Entry 1WB6 (X-ray diffraction, 1.40 A resolution); this record covers chain A.

== Chain A ==
Protein: Endo-1,4-beta-xylanase Y
Source organism: Clostridium thermocellum
Notes: EC 3.2.1.8; fragment: feruloyl esterase domain, residues 792-1077
UniProt: P51584 (XYNY_CLOTM); residue numbers follow UniProt; this construct covers 792-1077
Chain sequence (297 residues; numbered 789 to 1085; the number before each row is that of its first residue):
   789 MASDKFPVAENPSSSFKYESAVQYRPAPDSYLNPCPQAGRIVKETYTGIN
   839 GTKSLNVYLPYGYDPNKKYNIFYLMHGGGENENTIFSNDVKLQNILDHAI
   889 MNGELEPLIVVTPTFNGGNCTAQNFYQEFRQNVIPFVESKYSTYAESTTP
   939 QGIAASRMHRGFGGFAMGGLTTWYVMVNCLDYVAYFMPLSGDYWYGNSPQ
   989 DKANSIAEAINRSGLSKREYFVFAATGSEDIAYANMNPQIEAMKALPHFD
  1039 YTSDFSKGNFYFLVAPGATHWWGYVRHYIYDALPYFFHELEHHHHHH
Not modelled in the structure: 789-802
Differences from the reference sequence: expression tag (789-791, 1078-1085); engineered mutation Ala954 (Ser in P51584); conflict Glu1017 (Asp in P51584), Asp1018 (His in P51584)
Ion coordination: Cd2+ site 1: Cys823, His886, Met889 (shared with 1 residue of chain B); Cd2+ site 2: Glu894, His1076, Glu1079, His1083, His1085; Cd2+ site 3: Glu926, Tyr929; Cd2+ site 4: His947, His1080; Cd2+ site 5: Glu1007 (shared with 2 residues of chain B); Cd2+ site 6: Glu1017 (shared with 3 residues of chain B); Cd2+ site 7: Lys1032, Leu1034, Phe1037; Cd2+ site 8 near His1076 (its only coordinating residue here); Cd2+ site 9: His1082, His1084 (shared with 1 residue of chain B)
Small-molecule neighbours: methyl vanillate (VXX): Ala954, Met955, Leu958, Ser978, Gly979, Asp980, Trp982, Ile1019, Ala1020, Asn1023, His1058
What the authors report for this chain:
  - conformationally variable residues (order/disorder transition, side-chain flip): Met955, Trp982, Ile1019, Asn1023
  - binding site for methyl vanillate: Met955, Trp982, Ile1019, Asn1023
  - catalytic residues: Asp1018, His1058 (citing earlier work)

== Overview ==
Chain A binds methyl vanillate. The Cd2+ site 1 is built by Cys823, His886 and Met889. The Cd2+ site 2 is
built by Glu894, His1076, Glu1079, His1083 and His1085. The paper reports catalytic residues Asp1018 and
His1058; a binding site for methyl vanillate at Met955, Trp982 and Ile1019 among others.
Chain A is Endo-1,4-beta-xylanase Y (Clostridium thermocellum); the structure, S954A mutant of the feruloyl
esterase module from clostridium thermocellum complexed with vanillate, was determined by X-ray diffraction
(same publication as 1WB4 and 1WB5).
